PDB entry 6V8J | X-ray diffraction, 1.95 A resolution | chain A

Chain A:
Name: Ara h 8 allergen isoform
Source organism: Arachis hypogaea
Reference sequence: B0YIU5 (B0YIU5_ARAHY); residue numbers follow UniProt; this construct covers 1-153
Amino-acid sequence (153 residues; row label = number of the first residue in the row):
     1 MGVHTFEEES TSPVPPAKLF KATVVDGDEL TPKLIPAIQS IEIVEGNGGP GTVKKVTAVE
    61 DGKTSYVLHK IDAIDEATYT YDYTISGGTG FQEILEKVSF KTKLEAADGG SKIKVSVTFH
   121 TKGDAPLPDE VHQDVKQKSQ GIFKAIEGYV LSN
Disordered / not traced: 1
Bound ions: Na+: Pro-32, Ile-35, Pro-36, Ile-38 (shared with 1 residue of chain C)

Overview:
Pro-32, Ile-35, Pro-36 and Ile-38 coordinate Na+.
Chain A is Ara h 8 allergen isoform (Arachis hypogaea); the structure, Crystal structure of Ara h 8.0201, was
determined by X-ray diffraction (same publication as 6V8H, 6V8M, 6V8S and 6AWR).
